Entry 5UAQ (X-ray diffraction, 3.60 A resolution); this record covers chains B and C of the 6 polymer chains in the assembly.

[Chain B]
Molecule: DNA-directed RNA polymerase subunit alpha
From: Escherichia coli (strain K12)
Notes: EC 2.7.7.6
UniProt: P0A7Z4 (RPOA_ECOLI); numbering as in UniProt (aligned over 1-329)
Chain sequence (329 residues; each row starts with the number of its first residue):
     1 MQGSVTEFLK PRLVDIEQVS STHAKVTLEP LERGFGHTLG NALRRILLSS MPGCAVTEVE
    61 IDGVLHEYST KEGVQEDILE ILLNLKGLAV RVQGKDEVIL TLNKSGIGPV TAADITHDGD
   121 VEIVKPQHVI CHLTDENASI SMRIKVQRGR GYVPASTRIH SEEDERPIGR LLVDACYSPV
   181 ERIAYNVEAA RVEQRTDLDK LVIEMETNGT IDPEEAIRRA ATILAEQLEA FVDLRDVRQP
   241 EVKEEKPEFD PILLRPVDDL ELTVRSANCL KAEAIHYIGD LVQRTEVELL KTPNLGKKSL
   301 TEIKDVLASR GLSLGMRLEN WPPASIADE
Disordered / not traced: 1-5, 161-171, 234-329

[Chain C]
Molecule: DNA-directed RNA polymerase subunit beta
From: Escherichia coli (strain K12)
Notes: EC 2.7.7.6
UniProt: P0A8V2 (RPOB_ECOLI); residue numbers follow UniProt; this construct covers 1-1342
Chain sequence (1342 residues; numbered 1 to 1342; the number before each row is that of its first residue):
     1 MVYSYTEKKR IRKDFGKRPQ VLDVPYLLSI QLDSFQKFIE QDPEGQYGLE AAFRSVFPIQ
    61 SYSGNSELQY VSYRLGEPVF DVQECQIRGV TYSAPLRVKL RLVIYEREAP EGTVKDIKEQ
   121 EVYMGEIPLM TDNGTFVING TERVIVSQLH RSPGVFFDSD KGKTHSSGKV LYNARIIPYR
   181 GSWLDFEFDP KDNLFVRIDR RRKLPATIIL RALNYTTEQI LDLFFEKVIF EIRDNKLQME
   241 LVPERLRGET ASFDIEANGK VYVEKGRRIT ARHIRQLEKD DVKLIEVPVE YIAGKVVAKD
   301 YIDESTGELI CAANMELSLD LLAKLSQSGH KRIETLFTND LDHGPYISET LRVDPTNDRL
   361 SALVEIYRMM RPGEPPTREA AESLFENLFF SEDRYDLSAV GRMKFNRSLL REEIEGSGIL
   421 SKDDIIDVMK KLIDIRNGKG EVDDIDHLGN RRIRSVGEMA ENQFRVGLVR VERAVKERLS
   481 LGDLDTLMPQ DMINAKPISA AVKEFFGSSQ LSQFMDQNNP LSEITYKRRI SALGPGGLTR
   541 ERAGFEVRDV HPTHYGRVCP IETPEGPNIG LINSLSVYAQ TNEYGFLETP YRKVTDGVVT
   601 DEIHYLSAIE EGNYVIAQAN SNLDEEGHFV EDLVTCRSKG ESSLFSRDQV DYMDVSTQQV
   661 VSVGASLIPF LEHDDANRAL MGANMQRQAV PTLRADKPLV GTGMERAVAV DSGVTAVAKR
   721 GGVVQYVDAS RIVIKVNEDE MYPGEAGIDI YNLTKYTRSN QNTCINQMPC VSLGEPVERG
   781 DVLADGPSTD LGELALGQNM RVAFMPWNGY NFEDSILVSE RVVQEDRFTT IHIQELACVS
   841 RDTKLGPEEI TADIPNVGEA ALSKLDESGI VYIGAEVTGG DILVGKVTPK GETQLTPEEK
   901 LLRAIFGEKA SDVKDSSLRV PNGVSGTVID VQVFTRDGVE KDKRALEIEE MQLKQAKKDL
   961 SEELQILEAG LFSRIRAVLV AGGVEAEKLD KLPRDRWLEL GLTDEEKQNQ LEQLAEQYDE
  1021 LKHEFEKKLE AKRRKITQGD DLAPGVLKIV KVYLAVKRRI QPGDKMAGRH GNKGVISKIN
  1081 PIEDMPYDEN GTPVDIVLNP LGVPSRMNIG QILETHLGMA AKGIGDKINA MLKQQQEVAK
  1141 LREFIQRAYD LGADVRQKVD LSTFSDEEVM RLAENLRKGM PIATPVFDGA KEAEIKELLK
  1201 LGDLPTSGQI RLYDGRTGEQ FERPVTVGYM YMLKLNHLVD DKMHARSTGS YSLVTQQPLG
  1261 GKAQFGGQRF GEMEVWALEA YGAAYTLQEM LTVKSDDVNG RTKMYKNIVD GNHQMEPGMP
  1321 ESFNVLLKEI RSLGINIELE DE
Disordered / not traced: 1-2
Construct notes: engineered mutation Y526 (His in P0A8V2)
What the authors report for this chain:
  - conformationally variable residues (loop rearrangement): S512 to P520, Y756 to N766

[How chain B and chain C interact]
Contacting residue pairs - 7 pairs, chain B then chain C:
  R33(B) - E820(C)  salt bridge
  R33(B) - P1081(C)
  G34(B) - E1083(C)
  H37(B) - R1216(C)
  N41(B) - R1216(C)
  N41(B) - T1217(C)  hydrogen bond (side chain-backbone)
  Y185(B) - T1217(C)
Also at the interface, not in a pair above, chain B (6 interface residues in all): R44
Also at the interface, not in a pair above, chain C (6 interface residues in all): E1219

[Overview]
The chain B/chain C interface involves 6 residues from each chain, with 1 hydrogen bond and 1 salt bridge.
Polar pairs include R33(B)-E820(C) and N41(B)-T1217(C). The paper reports conformational variability at
S512(C) and Y756(C).
Chain B is DNA-directed RNA polymerase subunit alpha and chain C is DNA-directed RNA polymerase subunit beta,
both from Escherichia coli (strain K12); the structure, Escherichia coli RNA polymerase RpoB H526Y mutant, was
determined by X-ray diffraction, deposited together with 5UAG, 5UAC, 5UAH, 5UAJ and 5UAL.
